6QTR - chains A and B; structure by X-ray diffraction, 1.37 A resolution.

Chain A:
Molecule: E3 ubiquitin-protein ligase COP1
Source organism: Arabidopsis thaliana
Notes: EC 2.3.2.27
UniProt: P43254 (COP1_ARATH); numbering as in UniProt (aligned over 349-675)
Amino-acid sequence (330 residues; numbered 346 to 675; the number before each row is that of its first residue):
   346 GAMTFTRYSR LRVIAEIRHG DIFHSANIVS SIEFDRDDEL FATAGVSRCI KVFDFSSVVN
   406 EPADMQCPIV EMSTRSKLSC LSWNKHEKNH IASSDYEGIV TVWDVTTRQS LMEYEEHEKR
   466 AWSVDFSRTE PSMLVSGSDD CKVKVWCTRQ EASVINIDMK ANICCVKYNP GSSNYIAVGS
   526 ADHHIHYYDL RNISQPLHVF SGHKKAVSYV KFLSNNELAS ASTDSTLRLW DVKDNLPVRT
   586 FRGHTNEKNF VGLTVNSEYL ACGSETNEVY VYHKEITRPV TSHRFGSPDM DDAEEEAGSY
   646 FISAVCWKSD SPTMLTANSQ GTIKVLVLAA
Unresolved in the structure: 346, 364-371, 407-410, 632-641
Sequence notes: expression tag (346-348)
Modified residues: Cys394 (s,S-(2-hydroxyethyl)thiocysteine; CME); Cys425, Cys492, Cys510 (S-hydroxycysteine; CSO)
Swiss-Prot annotation at these positions:
  - region: Lys593 to Phe595 (Binding of human TRIB1 COP1-binding-motif)
  - site (Human TRIB1 COP1-binding motif): Lys422, Tyr441
  - mutagenesis: Lys422 (K422E: 5-fold increase in interaction with HY5, weak interaction with BBX24/STO and BBX25/STH, and at low light intensity shorter hypocotyl), Arg465 (R465E: No interaction with BBX24/STO and BBX25/STH, and at low light intensity shorter hypocotyl), Trp467 (W467A: No interaction with HY5, BBX24/STO and BBX25/STH and at low light intensity shorter hypocotyl), Val523 to Arg584 (In COP1-8; no interaction with SPA1 and lethal), Gly524 (G524E: In COP1-9; no interaction with HY5, SPA1, BBX25/STH or BBX24/STO and lethal), Lys550 (K550E: No interaction with HY5, BBX24/STO and BBX25/STH and at low light intensity shorter hypocotyl), Glu592 (E592R: Better interaction with HY5, BBX24/STO and BBX25/STH and slightly longer hypocotyls)
What the authors report for this chain:
  - mutagenesis - K422A: increased binding to full-length UVR8
  - mutagenesis - Y441A, W467A: abolished signaling in response to UV-B
  - mutagenesis - K422A: unchanged binding to UV-B-activated full-length UVR8
  - mutagenesis - K422A (4-fold): increased binding to CO VP peptide
  - mutagenesis - K422A: decreased binding to CRY2527-535
  - mutagenesis - Y441A, W467A: decreased binding to UVR8
  - mutagenesis - Y441A, W467A: decreased binding to HY5
  - mutagenesis - K422A, W467A: decreased growth
  - mutagenesis - Y441A: increased growth

Chain B:
Molecule: Transcription factor HY5
UniProt: O24646 (HY5_ARATH); residues 39-49 here = UniProt positions 39-49
Amino-acid sequence (12 residues; numbered 38 to 49; the number before each row is that of its first residue):
    38 XEIRRVPEFG GY
Unresolved in the structure: 38
Sequence notes: acetylation (38); conflict Tyr49 (Glu in O24646)
Modified residues: ACE (acetyl group) at position 38

How chain A and chain B interact:
Residue-residue contacts (32; chain A residue first):
  Ile373(A) - Ile40(B)  hydrophobic
  Ser375(A) - Arg41(B)  hydrogen bond (backbone-side chain)
  Val391(A) - Ile40(B)  hydrophobic
  Ser424(A) - Arg41(B)  hydrogen bond
  Tyr441(A) - Ile40(B)  hydrogen bond (side chain-backbone)
  Tyr441(A) - Arg41(B)
  Trp467(A) - Ile40(B)
  Trp467(A) - Arg41(B)
  Trp467(A) - Arg42(B)
  Trp467(A) - Pro44(B)
  Asp484(A) - Pro44(B)
  Lys505(A) - Phe46(B)
  Lys505(A) - Tyr49(B)
  Ala506(A) - Phe46(B)  hydrophobic
  Asn507(A) - Pro44(B)
  Cys509(A) - Val43(B)  hydrophobic
  Cys509(A) - Pro44(B)  hydrophobic
  Ala526(A) - Pro44(B)
  Ala526(A) - Phe46(B)  hydrophobic
  Ala551(A) - Val43(B)  hydrophobic
  Ala551(A) - Pro44(B)
  Ser553(A) - Val43(B)
  Tyr554(A) - Arg41(B)
  Thr568(A) - Val43(B)
  Lys593(A) - Arg42(B)
  Lys593(A) - Val43(B)  hydrogen bond (backbone-backbone)
  Asn594(A) - Arg41(B)  hydrogen bond (side chain-backbone)
  Asn594(A) - Arg42(B)
  Asn594(A) - Val43(B)
  Phe595(A) - Arg41(B)  hydrogen bond (backbone-backbone)
  Phe595(A) - Arg42(B)
  Phe595(A) - Val43(B)
Interface residues without a listed pair, chain A (23 interface residues in all): Arg465, Asp527, His528, Phe646
The authors on this interface:
  - hot spots on chain A (mutagenesis) - W467A: abolished binding to Transcription factor HY5 (chain B)

Summary:
23 residues of chain A and 7 residues of chain B are in contact, with 6 hydrogen bonds. Among the polar pairs
are Ser375(A)-Arg41(B), Ser424(A)-Arg41(B) and Tyr441(A)-Ile40(B). The paper reports that Y441A and W467A of
chain A abolish signaling in response to UV-B; Y441A and W467A of chain A reduce binding to UVR8.
Here chain A is E3 ubiquitin-protein ligase COP1 (Arabidopsis thaliana) and chain B is Transcription factor
HY5. Entry 6QTR (Crystal structure of a mutant Arabidopsis WD40 domain in complex with a transcription factor)
was determined by X-ray diffraction together with 6QTO, 6QTQ, 6QTS, 6QTT, 6QTU, 6QTV, 6QTW and 6QTX from the
same study.
